PDB entry 4G36 | X-ray diffraction, 2.62 A resolution | chain A

Chain A:
Protein: Luciferin 4-monooxygenase
From: Photinus pyralis
Notes: EC 1.13.12.7
Reference sequence: P08659 (LUCI_PHOPY); residue numbers follow UniProt; this construct covers 1-550
Chain sequence (555 residues; numbered -4 to 550; the number before each row is that of its first residue; numbers below 1 keep their minus sign (Gly-4 is residue -4)):
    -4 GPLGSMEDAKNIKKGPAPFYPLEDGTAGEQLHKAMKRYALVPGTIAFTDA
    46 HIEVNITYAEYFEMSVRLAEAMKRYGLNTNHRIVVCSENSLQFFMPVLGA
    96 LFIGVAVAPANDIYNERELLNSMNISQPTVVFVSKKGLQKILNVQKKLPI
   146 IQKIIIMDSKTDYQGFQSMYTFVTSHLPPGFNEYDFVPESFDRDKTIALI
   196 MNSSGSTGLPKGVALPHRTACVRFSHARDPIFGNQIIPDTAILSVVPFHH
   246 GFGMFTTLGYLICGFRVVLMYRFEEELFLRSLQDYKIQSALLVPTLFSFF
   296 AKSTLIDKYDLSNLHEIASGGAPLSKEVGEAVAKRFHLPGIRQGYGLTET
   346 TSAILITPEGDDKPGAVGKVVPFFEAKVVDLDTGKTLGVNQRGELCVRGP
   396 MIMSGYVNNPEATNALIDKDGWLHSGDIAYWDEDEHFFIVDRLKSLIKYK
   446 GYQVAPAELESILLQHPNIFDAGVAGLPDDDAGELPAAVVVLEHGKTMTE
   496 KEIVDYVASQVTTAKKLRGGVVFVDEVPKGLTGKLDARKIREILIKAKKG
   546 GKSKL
Unresolved in the structure: -4 to 3, 199-203, 460-465, 489-493, 542-550
Construct notes: expression tag (-4 to 0)
Swiss-Prot annotation at these positions:
  - motif: Ser548 to Leu550 (Microbody targeting signal)
Residues lining bound ligands: DLSA (SLU; 5'-O-[N-(dehydroluciferyl)-sulfamoyl] adenosine): His245, Gly246, Phe247, Thr251, Ala313, Ser314, Gly315, Gly316, Ala317, Pro318, Gln338, Gly339, Tyr340, Gly341, Leu342, Thr343, Glu344, Thr346, Ser347, Ala348, Val362, Ser420, Asp422, Ile434, Arg437, Lys529
What the authors report for this chain:
  - binding site for DLSA: Lys529
  - contacts within the chain: Gly316-Lys529 (backbone contact)
  - catalytic residues: Lys443, Lys529 (citing earlier work)
  - mutagenesis - H245A, H245F, G446I: decreased catalytic activity (citing earlier work)

In short:
Ligands of chain A: DLSA. From the paper: catalytic residues Lys443 and Lys529; H245A, H245F and G446I reduce
catalytic activity.
Chain A is Luciferin 4-monooxygenase (Photinus pyralis); the structure, Photinus pyralis luciferase in the
adenylate-forming conformation bound to DLSA, was determined by X-ray diffraction, deposited together with
4G37.
